5J29 - chains A and T of the 4 polymer chains in the assembly; structure by X-ray diffraction, 2.20 A resolution.

[Chain A]
Name: DNA polymerase beta
Source organism: Homo sapiens
Notes: EC 2.7.7.7, 4.2.99.-
Reference sequence: P06746 (DPOLB_HUMAN); numbering as in UniProt (aligned over 1-335)
Amino-acid sequence (335 residues; each row starts with the number of its first residue):
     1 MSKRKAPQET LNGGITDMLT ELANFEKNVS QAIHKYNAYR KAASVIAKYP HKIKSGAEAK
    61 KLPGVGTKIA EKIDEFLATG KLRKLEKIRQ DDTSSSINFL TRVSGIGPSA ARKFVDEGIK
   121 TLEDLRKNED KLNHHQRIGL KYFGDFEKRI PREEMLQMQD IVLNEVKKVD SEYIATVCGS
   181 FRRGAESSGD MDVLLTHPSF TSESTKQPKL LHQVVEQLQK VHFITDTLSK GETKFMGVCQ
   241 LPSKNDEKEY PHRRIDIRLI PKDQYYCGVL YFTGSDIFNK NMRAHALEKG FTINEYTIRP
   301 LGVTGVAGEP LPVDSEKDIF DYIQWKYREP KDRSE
Disordered / not traced: 1-9
Bound ions: Na+ site 1: Lys60, Leu62, Val65 (shared with 1 residue of chain D); Na+ site 2: Thr101, Val103, Ile106 (shared with 1 residue of chain P); Mg2+ site 1: Asp190, Asp192 (together with DUP); Mg2+ site 2: Asp190, Asp192, Asp256 (together with DUP)
Ligand contacts: DUP (2'-deoxyuridine 5'-alpha,beta-imido-triphosphate): Gly179, Ser180, Arg183, Ser188, Gly189, Asp190, Asp192, Asp256, Tyr271, Phe272, Thr273, Gly274, Ser275, Asp276, Asn279
Curated features (UniProtKB/Swiss-Prot):
  - region: Arg183 to Asp192 (DNA-binding)
  - active site: Lys72 (Nucleophile)
  - binding site (K(+)): Lys60, Leu62, Val65, Thr101, Val103, Ile106
  - binding site (Na(+)): Lys60, Leu62, Val65, Thr101, Val103, Ile106
  - binding site (dATP): Arg149, Ser180, Arg183, Gly189, Asp190
  - binding site (dCTP): Arg149, Ser180, Arg183, Gly189, Asp190
  - binding site (dGTP): Arg149, Ser180, Arg183, Gly189, Asp190, Asp192
  - binding site (dTTP): Arg149, Ser180, Arg183, Gly189, Asp190
  - binding site (Mg(2+)): Asp190, Asp192, Asp256
  - modified residue: Lys72 (N6-acetyllysine), Arg83 (Omega-N-methylarginine), Arg152 (Omega-N-methylarginine)
  - cross-link (Glycyl lysine isopeptide (Lys-Gly)): Lys41 (interchain with G-Cter in ubiquitin), Lys61 (interchain with G-Cter in ubiquitin), Lys81 (interchain with G-Cter in ubiquitin)
  - natural variant: Leu22 (L22P: Found in a gastric cancer sample; uncertain significance), Tyr39 (Y39C: Found in a gastric cancer sample; uncertain significance), Gly118 (G118V: Decreased DNA-directed DNA polymerase activity), Arg137 (R137Q: Decreased function in base-excision repair), Arg149 (R149I: Decreased DNA-directed DNA polymerase activity), Asp160 (D160N: Found in a gastric cancer sample; uncertain significance), Cys239 (C239R: Found in a gastric cancer sample; uncertain significance), Lys289 (K289M: Found in a colon cancer sample; uncertain significance), Asn294 (N294D: Found in a gastric cancer sample; uncertain significance), Glu295 (E295K: Found in a gastric cancer sample; uncertain significance)
  - mutagenesis: Phe25 (F25W: No effect on 5'-dRP lyase activity. Decreased ssDNA binding), His34 (H34G: Decreased 5'-dRP lyase activity. Decreased ssDNA binding), Lys35 (K35A: Decreased 5'-dRP lyase activity. Decreased ssDNA binding. Loss of 5'-dRP lyase activity; when associated with A-68 and A-72. Decreased ssDNA binding; when associated with A-68 and A-72 ...), Tyr39 (Y39F: No effect on 5'-dRP lyase activity; Y39Q: Abolishes DNA polymerase and 5'-dRP lyase activity), Lys41 (K41R: Abolishes ubiquitination; when associated with R-61 and R-81), Lys60 (K60A: Decreased 5'-dRP lyase activity. Decreased ssDNA binding), Lys61 (K61R: Abolishes ubiquitination; when associated with R-41 and R-81), Lys68 (K68A: No effect on 5'-dRP lyase activity. Decreased ssDNA binding. Loss of 5'-dRP lyase activity; when associated with A-35 and A-72. Decreased ssDNA binding; when associated with A-35 and A-72 ...), Glu71 (E71Q: No effect on 5'-dRP lyase activity. No effect on structure shown by circular dichroism. No effect on ssDNA binding), Lys72 (K72A: Severely reduced 5'-dRP lyase activity. Does not affect ssDNA binding. Loss of 5'-dRP lyase activity; when associated with A-35 and A-68. Decreased ssDNA binding ...), Glu75 (E75A: Slightly decreased 5'-dRP lyase activity. Decreased ssDNA binding. No effect on structure shown by circular dichroism), Lys81 (K81R: Abolishes ubiquitination; when associated with R-41 and R-61), 5 further mutagenesis entries in UniProt

[Chain T]
Molecule: Template Strand
Sequence (16 nucleotides; numbered 1 to 16; the number before each row is that of its first residue):
     1 CCGACAACGC ATCAGC

[How chain A and chain T interact]
Contacting residue pairs (24; chain A residue first):
  His34(A) with DC5(T), stacking on the base
  Asn133(A) with DT12(T), phosphate contact
  Ser229(A) with DC10(T), phosphate contact; DA11(T), sugar contact
  Lys230(A) with DC10(T), hydrogen bond to the phosphate; DA11(T), hydrogen bond to the phosphate
  Gly231(A) with DC10(T), phosphate contact
  Glu232(A) with DC10(T), hydrogen bond to the phosphate
  Thr233(A) with DG9(T), phosphate contact; DC10(T), hydrogen bond to the phosphate
  Lys234(A) with DG9(T), hydrogen bond to the base; DC10(T), hydrogen bond to the phosphate
  Arg258(A) with DG9(T), sugar contact
  Lys280(A) with DA6(T), salt bridge to the phosphate
  Arg283(A) with DA6(T), hydrogen bond to the base; DA7(T), hydrogen bond to the sugar
  Leu287(A) with DA6(T), phosphate contact; DA7(T), phosphate contact
  Thr292(A) with DA7(T), hydrogen bond to the phosphate
  Ile293(A) with DA7(T), sugar contact
  Asn294(A) with DA7(T), phosphate contact; DC8(T), hydrogen bond to the phosphate
  Glu295(A) with DC8(T), sugar contact
  Tyr296(A) with DG9(T), hydrogen bond to the phosphate
Interface residues without a listed pair, chain A (21 interface residues in all): His134, Leu228, Ala284, Arg299

[Summary]
21 residues of chain A and 8 residues of chain T are in contact; the contacts include 11 hydrogen bonds, 1
salt bridge and 1 aromatic stacking contact. Polar contacts include Lys234(A)-DG9(T), Arg283(A)-DA6(T) and
Arg283(A)-DA7(T). Bound to chain A: compound DUP.
Here chain A is DNA polymerase beta (Homo sapiens) and chain T is Template Strand. Entry 5J29 (Ternary complex
crystal structure of DNA polymerase Beta with A:A mismatch at the primer terminus) was determined by X-ray
diffraction (same publication as 5J0O, 5J0P, 5J0Q, 5J0R, 5J0S, 5J0T and 16 further entries).
